PDB entry 1LLI | X-ray diffraction, 2.10 A resolution | chains E and B of the 4 polymer chains in the assembly

[Chain E]
Molecule: 20-nt DNA strand
Sequence (20 nucleotides; row label = number of the first residue in the row):
     1 TATATCACCGCCAGTGGTAT

[Chain B]
Name: Protein (lambda repressor)
Source organism: Enterobacteria phage lambda
Reference sequence: P03034 (RPC1_LAMBD); numbering as in UniProt (aligned over 1-92)
Chain sequence (92 residues; row label = number of the first residue in the row):
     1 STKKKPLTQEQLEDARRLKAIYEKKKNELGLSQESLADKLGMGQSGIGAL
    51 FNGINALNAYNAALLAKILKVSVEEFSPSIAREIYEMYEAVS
Differences from the reference sequence: conflict Leu36 (Val in P03034), Leu40 (Met in P03034), Ile47 (Val in P03034)

[Interface between chain E and chain B]
Contacting residue pairs (18):
  DA2(E) with Lys26(B), hydrogen bond to the phosphate
  DT3(E) with Tyr22(B), hydrogen bond to the phosphate; Lys26(B), salt bridge to the phosphate; Ser32(B), phosphate contact; Gln33(B), hydrogen bond to the phosphate; Gln44(B), base contact
  DA4(E) with Lys19(B), salt bridge to the phosphate; Gln33(B), hydrogen bond to the phosphate; Gln44(B), hydrogen bond to the base; Asn52(B), hydrogen bond to the phosphate
  DT5(E) with Ser45(B), base contact; Gly48(B), base contact
  DC8(E) with Lys4(B), base contact
  DC9(E) with Ser1(B), base contact; Thr2(B), hydrogen bond to the base; Lys4(B), base contact
  DG10(E) with Ser1(B), hydrogen bond to the base
  DC11(E) with Ser1(B), hydrogen bond to the base
Other interface residues (no listed pair), chain E (9 interface residues in all): DC6
Other interface residues (no listed pair), chain B (16 interface residues in all): Lys3, Glu23, Ala49, Ile54

[Summary]
9 residues of chain E and 16 residues of chain B are in contact, with 9 hydrogen bonds and 2 salt bridges.
Among the polar pairs are DA4(E)-Gln44(B), DC9(E)-Thr2(B) and DG10(E)-Ser1(B).
Here chain E is a 20-nt DNA strand and chain B is Protein (lambda repressor) (Enterobacteria phage lambda).
Entry 1LLI (The crystal structure of a mutant protein with altered but improved hydrophobic core packing) was
determined by X-ray diffraction.
